Entry 6YPU (electron microscopy, 2.90 A resolution); this record covers chains 2 and r of the 15 polymer chains in the assembly.

Chain 2:
Molecule: 16S ribosomal RNA
Organism: Acinetobacter baumannii (strain ATCC 19606 / DSM 30007 / CIP 70.34 / JCM 6841 / NBRC 109757 / NCIMB 12457 / NCTC 12156 / 81)
Sequence (1544 nucleotides; numbered 1 to 1544; the number before each row is that of its first residue):
     1 UUUAACUGAAGAGUUUGAUCAUGGCUCAGAUUGAACGCUGGCGGCAGGCU
    51 UAACACAUGCAAGUCGAGCGGGGGAAGGUAGCUUGCUACCGGACCUAGCG
   101 GCGGACGGGUGAGUAAUGCUUAGGAAUCUGCCUAUUAGUGGGGGACAACA
   151 UCUCGAAAGGGAUGCUAAUACCGCAUACGUCCUACGGGAGAAAGCAGGGG
   201 AUCUUCGGACCUUGCGCUAAUAGAUGAGCCUAAGUCGGAUUAGCUAGUUG
   251 GUGGGGUAAAGGCCUACCAAGGCGACGAUCUGUAGCGGGUCUGAGAGGAU
   301 GAUCCGCCACACUGGGACUGAGACACGGCCCAGACUCCUACGGGAGGCAG
   351 CAGUGGGGAAUAUUGGACAAUGGGGGGAACCCUGAUCCAGCCAUGCCGCG
   401 UGUGUGAAGAAGGCCUUAUGGUUGUAAAGCACUUUAAGCGAGGAGGAGGC
   451 UACUUUAGUUAAUACCUAGAGAUAGUGGACGUUACUCGCAGAAUAAGCAC
   501 CGGCUAACUCUGUGCCAGCAGCCGCGGUAAUACAGAGGGUGCGAGCGUUA
   551 AUCGGAUUUACUGGGCGUAAAGCGUGCGUAGGCGGCUUAUUAAGUCGGAU
   601 GUGAAAUCCCCGAGCUUAACUUGGGAAUUGCAUUCGAUACUGGUGAGCUA
   651 GAGUAUGGGAGAGGAUGGUAGAAUUCCAGGUGUAGCGGUGAAAUGCGUAG
   701 AGAUCUGGAGGAAUACCGAUGGCGAAGGCAGCCAUCUGGCCUAAUACUGA
   751 CGCUGAGGUACGAAAGCAUGGGGAGCAAACAGGAUUAGAUACCCUGGUAG
   801 UCCAUGCCGUAAACGAUGUCUACUAGCCGUUGGGGCCUUUGAGGCUUUAG
   851 UGGCGCAGCUAACGCGAUAAGUAGACCGCCUGGGGAGUACGGUCGCAAGA
   901 CUAAAACUCAAAUGAAUUGACGGGGGCCCGCACAAGCGGUGGAGCAUGUG
   951 GUUUAAUUCGAUGCAACGCGAAGAACCUUACCUGGCCUUGACAUACUAGA
  1001 AACUUUCCAGAGAUGGAUUGGUGCCUUCGGGAAUCUAGAUACAGGUGCUG
  1051 CAUGGCUGUCGUCAGCUCGUGUCGUGAGAUGUUGGGUUAAGUCCCGCAAC
  1101 GAGCGCAACCCUUUUCCUUACUUGCCAGCAUUUCGGAUGGGAACUUUAAG
  1151 GAUACUGCCAGUGACAAACUGGAGGAAGGCGGGGACGACGUCAAGUCAUC
  1201 AUGGCCCUUACGGCCAGGGCUACACACGUGCUACAAUGGUCGGUACAAAG
  1251 GGUUGCUACACAGCGAUGUGAUGCUAAUCUCAAAAAGCCGAUCGUAGUCC
  1301 GGAUUGGAGUCUGCAACUCGACUCCAUGAAGUCGGAAUCGCUAGUAAUCG
  1351 CGGAUCAGAAUGCCGCGGUGAAUACGUUCCCGGGCCUUGUACACACCGCC
  1401 CGUCACACCAUGGGAGUUUGUUGCACCAGAAGUAGCUAGCCUAACUGCAA
  1451 AGAGGGCGGUUACCACGGUGUGGCCGAUGACUGGGGUGAAGUCGUAACAA
  1501 GGUAGCCGUAGGGGAACCUGCGGCUGGAUCACCUCCUUAACGAA
Disordered / not traced: 1-2, 78-89, 200-209, 838-842, 924-1544
Bound ions: Mg2+ site 1 near G23 (its only coordinating residue here); Mg2+ site 2: U64, G101 (shared with 1 residue of chain u); Mg2+ site 3 near U96 (its only coordinating residue here); Mg2+ site 4: A112, G113, G285; Mg2+ site 5 near G113 (its only coordinating residue here); Mg2+ site 6: G141, A193; Mg2+ site 7: A170, C171; Mg2+ site 8 near A191 (its only coordinating residue here); Mg2+ site 9 near U252 (its only coordinating residue here); Mg2+ site 10: G253, U265; Mg2+ site 11: G277, A278, U279; Mg2+ site 12: G295, G555; 20 more Mg2+ sites not listed
From the paper describing this entry:
  - conformationally variable residues (side-chain flip): A1489, A1490

Chain r:
Protein: 30S ribosomal protein S17
Organism: Acinetobacter baumannii (strain ATCC 19606 / DSM 30007 / CIP 70.34 / JCM 6841 / NBRC 109757 / NCIMB 12457 / NCTC 12156 / 81)
Reference sequence: D0CD06 (D0CD06_ACIB2); residues 1-85 here = UniProt positions 1-85
Amino-acid sequence (85 residues; numbered 1 to 85; the number before each row is that of its first residue):
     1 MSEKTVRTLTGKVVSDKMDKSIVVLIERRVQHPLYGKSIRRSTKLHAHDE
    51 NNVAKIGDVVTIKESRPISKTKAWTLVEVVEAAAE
Disordered / not traced: 1-4, 84-85

Interface between chain 2 and chain r:
Residue-residue contacts (52; chain 2 residue first):
  G123(2) with Arg7(r), sugar contact; Glu64(r), base contact
  G124(2) with Glu64(r), sugar contact
  A126(2) with Arg66(r), phosphate contact; Pro67(r), base contact
  C230(2) with Pro67(r), sugar contact
  U231(2) with Glu64(r), sugar contact; Ala73(r), sugar contact; Trp74(r), sugar contact
  A232(2) with Leu45(r), phosphate contact
  A233(2) with Arg28(r), phosphate contact; Thr43(r), hydrogen bond to the phosphate
  U249(2) with Met18(r), hydrogen bond to the sugar; Lys70(r), salt bridge to the phosphate; Thr71(r), phosphate contact
  G250(2) with Met18(r), sugar contact; Asp19(r), hydrogen bond to the sugar; Ser69(r), hydrogen bond to the phosphate; Lys70(r), phosphate contact; Thr71(r), phosphate contact; Lys72(r), hydrogen bond to the phosphate
  G251(2) with Asp19(r), sugar contact; Lys20(r), phosphate contact; Ser69(r), phosphate contact; Lys72(r), salt bridge to the phosphate
  U252(2) with Lys20(r), salt bridge to the phosphate
  A260(2) with Arg66(r), hydrogen bond to the phosphate; Pro67(r), hydrogen bond to the sugar
  G261(2) with Arg66(r), salt bridge to the phosphate; Ile68(r), sugar contact; Ser69(r), sugar contact; Lys70(r), hydrogen bond to the sugar
  G262(2) with Lys70(r), sugar contact
  C263(2) with Lys70(r), salt bridge to the phosphate
  G271(2) with Met18(r), hydrogen bond to the sugar
  G272(2) with Ser15(r), hydrogen bond to the phosphate; Met18(r), sugar contact; His46(r), hydrogen bond to the phosphate
  C273(2) with Lys44(r), salt bridge to the phosphate; His46(r), salt bridge to the phosphate
  G274(2) with Lys44(r), salt bridge to the phosphate
  C276(2) with Glu27(r), hydrogen bond to the base; Arg40(r), hydrogen bond to the base; Arg41(r), hydrogen bond to the sugar; Ser42(r), hydrogen bond to the base
  C561(2) with Leu34(r), sugar contact; Tyr35(r), sugar contact
  G582(2) with Lys37(r), hydrogen bond to the sugar; Arg40(r), salt bridge to the phosphate
  C583(2) with Lys37(r), phosphate contact
  A632(2) with Arg7(r), hydrogen bond to the phosphate
  U633(2) with Arg7(r), salt bridge to the phosphate
Also at the interface, not in a pair above, chain 2 (30 interface residues in all): A122, A125, G297, G594, C876
Also at the interface, not in a pair above, chain r (32 interface residues in all): Lys17, Ser21, Val23, Arg29, His48

Summary:
Chain 2 and chain r form an interface of 30 and 32 residues respectively, with 17 hydrogen bonds and 10 salt
bridges. Polar pairs include C276(2)-Glu27(r), C276(2)-Arg40(r) and C276(2)-Ser42(r). The Mg2+ site 2 is built
by U64(2) and G101(2). A112(2), G113(2) and G285(2) coordinate Mg2+ site 4. The paper reports conformational
variability at A1489(2) and A1490(2).
Chain 2 is 16S ribosomal RNA and chain r is 30S ribosomal protein S17, both from Acinetobacter baumannii
(strain ATCC 19606 / DSM 30007 / CIP 70.34 / JCM 6841 / NBRC 109757 / NCIMB 12457 / NCTC 12156 / 81); the
structure, Acinetobacter baumannii ribosome-amikacin complex - 30S subunit body, was determined by electron
microscopy (same publication as 6YS5, 6YT9 and 6YTF).
